Entry 4XM0 (X-ray diffraction, 2.80 A resolution); this record covers chains B and F of the 6 polymer chains in the assembly.

[Chain B (and F)]
Name: Uncharacterized protein
From: Pyrococcus furiosus
Notes: chain F of this document is another copy of the same molecule, construct and numbering; everything in this record applies to it too
Reference sequence: Q8U3V1 (Q8U3V1_PYRFU); numbering as in UniProt (aligned over 1-267)
Amino-acid sequence (267 residues; row label = number of the first residue in the row):
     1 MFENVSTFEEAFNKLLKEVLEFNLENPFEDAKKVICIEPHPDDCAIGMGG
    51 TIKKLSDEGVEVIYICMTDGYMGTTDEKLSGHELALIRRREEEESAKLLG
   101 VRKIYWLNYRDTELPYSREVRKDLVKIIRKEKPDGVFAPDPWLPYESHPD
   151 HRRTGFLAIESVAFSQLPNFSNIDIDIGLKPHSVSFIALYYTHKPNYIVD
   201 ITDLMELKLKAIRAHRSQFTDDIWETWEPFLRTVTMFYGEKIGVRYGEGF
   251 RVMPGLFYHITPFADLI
Disordered / not traced: 1-12 (chain F: 1-3)
Modified / non-standard residues: Mse-1 (selenomethionine); Mse-48, Mse-67, Mse-72, Mse-205, Mse-236, Mse-253 (selenomethionine; parent Met)
Bound ions: Zn2+: His-40, Asp-43, His-151

[How chain B and chain F interact]
Contacting residue pairs - 32 pairs, chain B then chain F:
  Trp-106(B) / Asn-172(F)  hydrogen bond (backbone-side chain)
  Trp-106(B) / Ile-173(F)
  Leu-107(B) / Ile-173(F)  hydrophobic
  Asn-108(B) / Asn-172(F)
  Tyr-109(B) / Arg-118(F)
  Tyr-109(B) / Lys-122(F)  hydrogen bond
  Arg-118(B) / Tyr-109(F)
  Arg-118(B) / Glu-119(F)  salt bridge
  Glu-119(B) / Arg-118(F)  salt bridge
  Glu-119(B) / Glu-119(F)
  Glu-119(B) / Lys-122(F)  salt bridge
  Lys-122(B) / Tyr-109(F)  hydrogen bond
  Lys-122(B) / Glu-119(F)  salt bridge
  Lys-122(B) / Asp-123(F)  salt bridge
  Asp-123(B) / Lys-122(F)  salt bridge
  Lys-126(B) / Ile-173(F)
  Lys-126(B) / Asp-174(F)  salt bridge
  Ile-127(B) / Ile-173(F)  hydrophobic
  Lys-130(B) / Ile-177(F)  hydrogen bond (side chain-backbone)
  Ser-171(B) / Lys-126(F)
  Asn-172(B) / Trp-106(F)
  Asn-172(B) / Leu-107(F)
  Asn-172(B) / Asn-108(F)
  Ile-173(B) / Trp-106(F)
  Ile-173(B) / Leu-107(F)  hydrophobic
  Ile-173(B) / Lys-126(F)
  Ile-173(B) / Ile-127(F)  hydrophobic
  Asp-174(B) / Lys-126(F)  salt bridge
  Asp-176(B) / Lys-103(F)
  Asp-176(B) / Tyr-105(F)
  Ile-177(B) / Lys-130(F)
  Leu-179(B) / Ile-177(F)  hydrophobic
Also at the interface, not in a pair above, chain B (20 interface residues in all): Tyr-105, Pro-115
Also at the interface, not in a pair above, chain F (21 interface residues in all): Ser-171, Asp-176, Gly-178, Leu-179

[In short]
The interface between chain B and chain F involves 20 residues on one side and 21 on the other; the contacts
include 4 hydrogen bonds and 8 salt bridges. Polar pairs include Arg-118(B)/Glu-119(F), Glu-119(B)/Lys-122(F)
and Lys-122(B)/Asp-123(F). His-40(B), Asp-43(B) and His-151(B) form the Zn2+ site.
Both chains are Uncharacterized protein (Pyrococcus furiosus). Entry 4XM0 (N,N'-diacetylchitobiose deacetylase
(SeMet derivative) from Pyrococcus furiosus in the absence of cadmium) was determined by X-ray diffraction,
deposited together with 4XLZ, 4XM1 and 4XM2.
